5ZFV - chains A and F of the 6 polymer chains in the assembly; structure by electron microscopy, 7.10 A resolution (low resolution: residue-level contacts below are approximate; hydrogen-bond / salt-bridge calls are withheld).

== Chain A ==
Protein: Biopolymer transport protein ExbB
Organism: Escherichia coli (strain K12)
UniProtKB: P0ABU7 (EXBB_ECOLI); numbering as in UniProt (aligned over 1-244)
Sequence (244 residues; numbered 1 to 244; the number before each row is that of its first residue):
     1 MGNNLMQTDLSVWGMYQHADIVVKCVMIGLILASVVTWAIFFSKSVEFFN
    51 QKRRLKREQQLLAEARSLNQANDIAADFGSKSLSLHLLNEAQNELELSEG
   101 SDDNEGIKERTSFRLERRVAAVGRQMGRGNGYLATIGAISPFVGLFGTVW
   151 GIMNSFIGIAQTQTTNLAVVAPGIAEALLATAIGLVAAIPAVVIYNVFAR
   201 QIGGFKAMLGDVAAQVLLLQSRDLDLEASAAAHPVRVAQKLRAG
Not modelled in the structure: 1-10, 235-244
Covalent attachments: covalent link K108-L224

== Chain F ==
Protein: 22-mer peptide from Biopolymer transport protein ExbD
Organism: Escherichia coli (strain K12)
UniProtKB: P0ABV2 (EXBD_ECOLI); residues 19-40 here = UniProt positions 19-40
Sequence (22 residues; each row starts with the number of its first residue):
    19 NVTPFIDVMLVLLIIFMVAAPL

== Interface between chain A and chain F ==
Pairs across the interface (4):
  F142(A) with V20(F); F23(F)
  N166(A) with L40(F)
  L167(A) with L40(F)
Other interface residues (no listed pair), chain A (4 interface residues in all): L145
Other interface residues (no listed pair), chain F (4 interface residues in all): V36

== Summary ==
Chain A and chain F each contribute 4 residues to their interface.
Chain A is Biopolymer transport protein ExbB and chain F is a 22-mer peptide from Biopolymer transport protein
ExbD, both from Escherichia coli (strain K12); the structure, Structure of the ExbB/ExbD pentameric complex
(ExbB5ExbD1TM), was determined by electron microscopy, deposited together with 5ZFP and 5ZFU.
